Entry 1XGS (X-ray diffraction, 1.75 A resolution); this record covers chains A and B.

[Chain A (and B)]
Molecule: Methionine aminopeptidase
Source organism: Pyrococcus furiosus
Notes: chain B of this document is another copy of the same molecule, construct and numbering; everything in this record applies to it too
UniProt: P56218 (AMPM_PYRFU); residues 1-295 here = UniProt positions 1-295
Sequence (295 residues; each row starts with the number of its first residue):
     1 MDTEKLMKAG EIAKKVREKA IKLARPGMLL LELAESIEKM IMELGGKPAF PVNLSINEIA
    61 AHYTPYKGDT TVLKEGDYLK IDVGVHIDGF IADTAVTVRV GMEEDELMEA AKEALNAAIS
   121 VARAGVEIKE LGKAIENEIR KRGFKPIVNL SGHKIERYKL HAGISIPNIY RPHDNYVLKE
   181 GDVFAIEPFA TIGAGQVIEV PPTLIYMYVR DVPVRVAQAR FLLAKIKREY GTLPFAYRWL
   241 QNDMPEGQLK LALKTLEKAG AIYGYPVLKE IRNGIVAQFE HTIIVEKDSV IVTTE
Ion coordination: Co2+ site 1: Asp82, Asp93, Glu280; Co2+ site 2: Asp93, His153, Glu187, Glu280
UniProt features mapped onto this chain:
  - binding site (substrate): His62, His161
  - binding site (a divalent metal cation): Asp82, Asp93, His153, Glu187, Glu280
  - mutagenesis: His161 (H161A: Reduces enzymatic activity by 96% at 37 degrees Celsius and by 88% at 87 degrees Celsius; when associated with A-173), His173 (H173A: Reduces enzymatic activity by 96% at 37 degrees Celsius and by 88% at 87 degrees Celsius; when associated with A-161)

[How chain A and chain B interact]
Pairs across the interface (42):
  His62(A) with His173(B), hydrogen bond
  Gly125(A) with Arg210(B)
  Glu127(A) with Tyr263(B)
  Glu136(A) with Gln196(B), hydrogen bond
  Arg140(A) with Gln196(B), hydrogen bond
  Val148(A) with Ile169(B)
  Asn149(A) with Ile169(B); Tyr170(B), hydrogen bond (side chain-backbone); Arg171(B); Pro172(B)
  Leu150(A) with His173(B)
  His161(A) with His173(B); Asn175(B), hydrogen bond (backbone-side chain)
  Ile164(A) with Ile164(B), hydrophobic
  Ser165(A) with Arg171(B), hydrogen bond
  Ile169(A) with Val148(B), hydrophobic
  Tyr170(A) with Asn149(B), hydrogen bond (backbone-side chain); Glu199(B), hydrogen bond
  Arg171(A) with Val148(B); Asn149(B); Ser151(B); Ser165(B), hydrogen bond; Pro167(B); Arg171(B)
  Pro172(A) with Asn149(B); Glu199(B); Tyr265(B)
  His173(A) with His62(B), hydrogen bond; His161(B)
  Asn175(A) with His161(B); Tyr263(B); Tyr265(B), hydrogen bond
  Gln196(A) with Glu136(B), hydrogen bond; Arg140(B), hydrogen bond
  Glu199(A) with Tyr170(B), hydrogen bond; Pro172(B)
  Tyr263(A) with Glu127(B); Lys129(B); Glu130(B)
  Tyr265(A) with Pro172(B); Asn175(B)
  Leu268(A) with Pro172(B), hydrophobic
Also at the interface, not in a pair above, chain A (26 interface residues in all): Lys129, Ser151, Gly163, Pro167
Also at the interface, not in a pair above, chain B (27 interface residues in all): Leu150, Gly163, Leu268

[Overview]
The interface between chain A and chain B involves 26 residues on one side and 27 on the other; the contacts
include 14 hydrogen bonds. Polar pairs include His62(A)-His173(B), Glu136(A)-Gln196(B) and
Arg140(A)-Gln196(B).
Chain A and chain B are both Methionine aminopeptidase (Pyrococcus furiosus); the structure, Methionine
aminopeptidase from hyperthermophile pyrococcus furiosus, was determined by X-ray diffraction, deposited
together with 1XGN and 1XGO.
